Entry 8PHK (electron microscopy, 3.10 A resolution); this record covers chains I and J of the 9 polymer chains in the assembly.

== Chain I ==
Protein: DNA-directed RNA polymerase subunit beta
From: Escherichia coli
Notes: EC 2.7.7.6
UniProt: P0A8V2 (RPOB_ECOLI); residues 1-1342 here = UniProt positions 1-1342
Amino-acid sequence (1342 residues; row label = number of the first residue in the row):
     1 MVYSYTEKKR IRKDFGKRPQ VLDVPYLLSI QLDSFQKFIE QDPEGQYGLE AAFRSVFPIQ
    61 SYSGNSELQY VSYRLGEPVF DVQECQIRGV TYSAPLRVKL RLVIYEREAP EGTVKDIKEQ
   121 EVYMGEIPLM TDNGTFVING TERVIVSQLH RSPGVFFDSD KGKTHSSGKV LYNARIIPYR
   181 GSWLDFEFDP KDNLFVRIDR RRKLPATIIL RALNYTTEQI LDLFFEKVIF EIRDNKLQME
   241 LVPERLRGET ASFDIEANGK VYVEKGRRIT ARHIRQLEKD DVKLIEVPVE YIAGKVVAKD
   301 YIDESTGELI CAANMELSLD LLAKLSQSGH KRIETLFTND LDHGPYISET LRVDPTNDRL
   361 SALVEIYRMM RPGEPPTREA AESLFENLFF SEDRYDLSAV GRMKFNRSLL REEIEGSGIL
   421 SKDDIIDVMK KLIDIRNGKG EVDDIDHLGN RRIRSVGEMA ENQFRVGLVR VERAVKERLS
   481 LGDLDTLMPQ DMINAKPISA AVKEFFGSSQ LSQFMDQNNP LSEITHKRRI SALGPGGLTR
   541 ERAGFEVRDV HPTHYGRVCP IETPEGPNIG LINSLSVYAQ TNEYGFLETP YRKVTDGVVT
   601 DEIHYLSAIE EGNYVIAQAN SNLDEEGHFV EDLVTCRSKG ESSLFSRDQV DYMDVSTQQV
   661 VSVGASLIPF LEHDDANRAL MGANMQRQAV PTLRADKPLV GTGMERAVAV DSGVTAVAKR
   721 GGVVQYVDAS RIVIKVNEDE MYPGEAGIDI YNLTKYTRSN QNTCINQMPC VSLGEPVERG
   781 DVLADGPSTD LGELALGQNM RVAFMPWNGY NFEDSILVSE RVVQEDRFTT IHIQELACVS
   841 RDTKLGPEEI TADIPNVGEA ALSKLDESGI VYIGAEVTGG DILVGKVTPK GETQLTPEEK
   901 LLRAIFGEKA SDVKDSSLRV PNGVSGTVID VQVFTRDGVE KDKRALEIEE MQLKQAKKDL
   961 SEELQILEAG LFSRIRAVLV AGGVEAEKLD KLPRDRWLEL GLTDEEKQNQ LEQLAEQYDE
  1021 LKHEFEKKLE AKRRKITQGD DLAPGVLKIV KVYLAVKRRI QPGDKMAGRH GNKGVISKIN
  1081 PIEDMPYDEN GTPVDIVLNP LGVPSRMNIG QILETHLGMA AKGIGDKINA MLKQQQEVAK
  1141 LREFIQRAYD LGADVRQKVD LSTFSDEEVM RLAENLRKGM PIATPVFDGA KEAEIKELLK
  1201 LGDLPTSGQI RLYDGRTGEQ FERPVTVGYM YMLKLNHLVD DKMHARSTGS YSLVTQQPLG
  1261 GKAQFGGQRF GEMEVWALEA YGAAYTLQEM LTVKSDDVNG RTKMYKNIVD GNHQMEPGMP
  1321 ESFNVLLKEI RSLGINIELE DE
Not modelled in the structure: 891-911
Swiss-Prot annotation at these positions:
  - modified residue (N6-acetyllysine): Lys-1022, Lys-1200

== Chain J ==
Protein: DNA-directed RNA polymerase subunit beta'
From: Escherichia coli
Notes: EC 2.7.7.6
UniProt: P0A8T7 (RPOC_ECOLI); residues 2-1407 here = UniProt positions 2-1407
Amino-acid sequence (1416 residues; each row starts with the number of its first residue):
     1 VKDLLKFLKA QTKTEEFDAI KIALASPDMI RSWSFGEVKK PETINYRTFK PERDGLFCAR
    61 IFGPVKDYEC LCGKYKRLKH RGVICEKCGV EVTQTKVRRE RMGHIELASP TAHIWFLKSL
   121 PSRIGLLLDM PLRDIERVLY FESYVVIEGG MTNLERQQIL TEEQYLDALE EFGDEFDAKM
   181 GAEAIQALLK SMDLEQECEQ LREELNETNS ETKRKKLTKR IKLLEAFVQS GNKPEWMILT
   241 VLPVLPPDLR PLVPLDGGRF ATSDLNDLYR RVINRNNRLK RLLDLAAPDI IVRNEKRMLQ
   301 EAVDALLDNG RRGRAITGSN KRPLKSLADM IKGKQGRFRQ NLLGKRVDYS GRSVITVGPY
   361 LRLHQCGLPK KMALELFKPF IYGKLELRGL ATTIKAAKKM VEREEAVVWD ILDEVIREHP
   421 VLLNRAPTLH RLGIQAFEPV LIEGKAIQLH PLVCAAYNAD FDGDQMAVHV PLTLEAQLEA
   481 RALMMSTNNI LSPANGEPII VPSQDVVLGL YYMTRDCVNA KGEGMVLTGP KEAERLYRSG
   541 LASLHARVKV RITEYEKDAN GELVAKTSLK DTTVGRAILW MIVPKGLPYS IVNQALGKKA
   601 ISKMLNTCYR ILGLKPTVIF ADQIMYTGFA YAARSGASVG IDDMVIPEKK HEIISEAEAE
   661 VAEIQEQFQS GLVTAGERYN KVIDIWAAAN DRVSKAMMDN LQTETVINRD GQEEKQVSFN
   721 SIYMMADSGA RGSAAQIRQL AGMRGLMAKP DGSIIETPIT ANFREGLNVL QYFISTHGAR
   781 KGLADTALKT ANSGYLTRRL VDVAQDLVVT EDDCGTHEGI MMTPVIEGGD VKEPLRDRVL
   841 GRVTAEDVLK PGTADILVPR NTLLHEQWCD LLEENSVDAV KVRSVVSCDT DFGVCAHCYG
   901 RDLARGHIIN KGEAIGVIAA QSIGEPGTQL TMRTFHIGGA ASRAAAESSI QVKNKGSIKL
   961 SNVKSVVNSS GKLVITSRNT ELKLIDEFGR TKESYKVPYG AVLAKGDGEQ VAGGETVANW
  1021 DPHTMPVITE VSGFVRFTDM IDGQTITRQT DELTGLSSLV VLDSAERTAG GKDLRPALKI
  1081 VDAQGNDVLI PGTDMPAQYF LPGKAIVQLE DGVQISSGDT LARIPQESGG TKDITGGLPR
  1141 VADLFEARRP KEPAILAEIS GIVSFGKETK GKRRLVITPV DGSDPYEEMI PKWRQLNVFE
  1201 GERVERGDVI SDGPEAPHDI LRLRGVHAVT RYIVNEVQDV YRLQGVKIND KHIEVIVRQM
  1261 LRKATIVNAG SSDFLEGEQV EYSRVKIANR ELEANGKVGA TYSRDLLGIT KASLATESFI
  1321 SAASFQETTR VLTEAAVAGK RDELRGLKEN VIVGRLIPAG TGYAYHQDRM RRRAAGEAPA
  1381 APQVTAEDAS ASLAELLNAG LGGSDNELEV HHHHHH
Not modelled in the structure: 1-15, 936-946, 1127-1133, 1376-1416
Construct notes: expression tag (1, 1408-1416)
Swiss-Prot annotation at these positions:
  - binding site (Zn(2+)): Cys-70, Cys-72, Cys-85, Cys-88, Cys-814, Cys-888, Cys-895, Cys-898
  - binding site (Mg(2+)): Asp-460, Asp-462, Asp-464
  - modified residue: Lys-983 (N6-acetyllysine)
Ion coordination: Zn2+ site 1: Cys-70, Cys-72, Cys-85, Cys-88; Mg2+: Asp-460, Asp-462 (shared with 2 residues of chain R); Zn2+ site 2: Cys-814, Cys-888, Cys-895, Cys-898

== Interface between chain I and chain J ==
Contacting residue pairs (322):
  Phe-545(I) / Lys-781(J)  hydrogen bond (backbone-side chain)
  Phe-545(I) / Asp-785(J)
  Phe-545(I) / Leu-788(J)  hydrophobic
  Phe-545(I) / Arg-933(J)
  Arg-548(I) / Arg-780(J)  hydrogen bond (backbone-side chain)
  Arg-548(I) / Leu-788(J)
  Asp-549(I) / Pro-750(J)
  Asp-549(I) / Lys-781(J)  salt bridge
  Val-550(I) / Pro-750(J)
  Val-550(I) / His-777(J)
  Val-550(I) / Arg-780(J)
  His-551(I) / Phe-773(J)
  Pro-552(I) / Phe-773(J)
  Tyr-555(I) / Val-769(J)
  Tyr-555(I) / Phe-773(J)
  Pro-560(I) / Phe-773(J)  hydrophobic
  Pro-560(I) / Arg-780(J)
  Ile-561(I) / Tyr-772(J)  hydrophobic
  Ile-561(I) / Thr-776(J)
  Thr-563(I) / Arg-780(J)
  Glu-565(I) / Leu-783(J)
  Gly-566(I) / Ala-787(J)
  Ile-569(I) / Leu-783(J)  hydrophobic
  Ile-569(I) / Ala-784(J)
  Gly-570(I) / Arg-780(J)
  Asn-573(I) / Arg-780(J)
  Gln-618(I) / Asn-768(J)  hydrogen bond
  Gln-618(I) / Leu-770(J)
  Asn-620(I) / Asn-768(J)
  Asn-620(I) / Val-769(J)
  Thr-635(I) / Leu-770(J)
  Arg-637(I) / Leu-770(J)
  Ser-642(I) / Thr-757(J)
  Ser-642(I) / Leu-770(J)
  Thr-657(I) / Val-769(J)
  Val-660(I) / Val-769(J)  hydrophobic
  Val-660(I) / Phe-773(J)  hydrophobic
  Leu-671(I) / Tyr-772(J)  hydrogen bond (backbone-side chain)
  Glu-672(I) / Gly-766(J)
  Glu-672(I) / Leu-767(J)
  Glu-672(I) / Tyr-772(J)
  His-673(I) / Phe-763(J)  hydrogen bond (side chain-backbone)
  His-673(I) / Arg-764(J)  hydrogen bond (side chain-backbone)
  His-673(I) / Glu-765(J)  hydrogen bond (side chain-backbone)
  His-673(I) / Gly-766(J)
  Asp-674(I) / Phe-763(J)
  Asp-674(I) / Tyr-772(J)  hydrogen bond (backbone-side chain)
  Asp-675(I) / Phe-763(J)
  Asp-675(I) / Tyr-772(J)  hydrogen bond (backbone-side chain)
  Ala-676(I) / Tyr-772(J)
  Ala-676(I) / Thr-776(J)
  Ala-676(I) / Ala-779(J)  hydrophobic
  Asn-677(I) / Ala-779(J)
  Asn-677(I) / Leu-783(J)
  Ala-679(I) / Tyr-772(J)
  Phe-804(I) / Ala-637(J)
  Phe-804(I) / Ser-638(J)  hydrogen bond (backbone-side chain)
  Met-805(I) / Ala-633(J)
  Met-805(I) / Gly-636(J)
  Met-805(I) / Ala-637(J)
  Pro-806(I) / Asp-505(J)
  Pro-806(I) / Ala-632(J)
  Pro-806(I) / Ala-633(J)
  Pro-806(I) / Ala-637(J)
  Trp-807(I) / Ala-633(J)  hydrophobic
  Asn-808(I) / Pro-359(J)
  Asn-808(I) / Phe-629(J)
  Asn-808(I) / Ala-633(J)
  Gly-809(I) / Val-357(J)
  Gly-809(I) / Pro-359(J)
  Gly-809(I) / Phe-629(J)
  Tyr-810(I) / Val-357(J)
  Tyr-810(I) / Pro-359(J)
  Asn-811(I) / Asp-505(J)
  Phe-812(I) / Pro-451(J)  hydrophobic
  Phe-812(I) / Asp-505(J)
  Phe-812(I) / Phe-629(J)  hydrophobic
  Glu-813(I) / Asp-460(J)
  Glu-813(I) / Phe-461(J)  hydrogen bond (side chain-backbone)
  Glu-813(I) / Gln-504(J)
  Asp-814(I) / Phe-461(J)
  Ser-815(I) / Val-357(J)
  Ser-815(I) / Phe-461(J)
  Arg-841(I) / Asp-256(J)  hydrogen bond (side chain-backbone)
  Arg-841(I) / Gly-257(J)
  Lys-844(I) / Arg-47(J)
  Gln-1061(I) / Lys-445(J)
  Gly-1063(I) / Val-354(J)
  Gly-1063(I) / Ala-446(J)
  Lys-1065(I) / Asp-462(J)
  Lys-1065(I) / Gly-463(J)
  Lys-1073(I) / Asp-462(J)  salt bridge
  Gly-1074(I) / Phe-461(J)
  Val-1075(I) / Thr-356(J)
  Val-1075(I) / Phe-461(J)  hydrogen bond (backbone-backbone)
  Val-1075(I) / Asp-462(J)
  Val-1075(I) / Gly-463(J)
  Ile-1076(I) / Thr-356(J)
  Asn-1099(I) / Asp-505(J)  hydrogen bond
  Pro-1100(I) / Ala-637(J)
  Pro-1100(I) / Ser-638(J)
  Pro-1100(I) / Val-639(J)  hydrophobic
  Leu-1101(I) / Gln-504(J)
  Leu-1101(I) / Asp-505(J)
  Leu-1101(I) / Leu-508(J)  hydrophobic
  Leu-1101(I) / Met-725(J)  hydrophobic
  Leu-1101(I) / Arg-731(J)
  Val-1103(I) / Val-639(J)  hydrophobic
  Pro-1104(I) / Ile-722(J)  hydrophobic
  Pro-1104(I) / Met-725(J)  hydrophobic
  Pro-1104(I) / Gln-736(J)
  Ser-1105(I) / Arg-731(J)  hydrogen bond
  Ser-1105(I) / Gln-736(J)
  Arg-1106(I) / Arg-731(J)
  Met-1107(I) / Gln-739(J)
  Met-1107(I) / Leu-740(J)  hydrophobic
  Met-1107(I) / Phe-763(J)  hydrophobic
  Ile-1109(I) / Met-644(J)  hydrophobic
  Ile-1109(I) / Leu-740(J)  hydrophobic
  Ile-1112(I) / Val-639(J)
  Ile-1112(I) / Ile-641(J)
  Leu-1113(I) / Ile-641(J)  hydrophobic
  His-1116(I) / Ile-641(J)
  Phe-1187(I) / Leu-767(J)
  Phe-1187(I) / Val-769(J)  hydrophobic
  Phe-1187(I) / Tyr-772(J)  hydrophobic
  Glu-1192(I) / Ile-641(J)
  Glu-1192(I) / Arg-764(J)  salt bridge
  Lys-1196(I) / Ile-641(J)
  Gln-1209(I) / Gly-640(J)
  Glu-1219(I) / Arg-634(J)  salt bridge
  Phe-1221(I) / Ala-633(J)
  Phe-1221(I) / Arg-634(J)
  Glu-1222(I) / Tyr-512(J)  hydrogen bond
  Glu-1222(I) / Tyr-537(J)
  Glu-1222(I) / Arg-634(J)
  Glu-1222(I) / Ser-635(J)
  Arg-1223(I) / Tyr-512(J)
  Arg-1223(I) / Ser-635(J)
  Arg-1223(I) / Gly-636(J)
  Arg-1223(I) / Phe-719(J)  hydrogen bond (side chain-backbone)
  Arg-1223(I) / Ser-721(J)  hydrogen bond
  Val-1225(I) / Gly-636(J)
  Val-1225(I) / Ser-638(J)
  Thr-1226(I) / Ser-638(J)  hydrogen bond (backbone-side chain)
  Thr-1226(I) / Val-639(J)  hydrogen bond (side chain-backbone)
  Thr-1226(I) / Gly-640(J)
  Val-1239(I) / Val-354(J)  hydrophobic
  Val-1239(I) / Lys-445(J)
  Asp-1240(I) / Lys-445(J)
  Lys-1242(I) / Arg-352(J)
  Lys-1242(I) / Val-354(J)
  Lys-1242(I) / Gln-465(J)
  Met-1243(I) / Arg-352(J)
  Met-1243(I) / Lys-445(J)
  His-1244(I) / Gly-351(J)
  His-1244(I) / Arg-352(J)  hydrogen bond (backbone-backbone)
  Ala-1245(I) / Ser-350(J)
  Ala-1245(I) / Glu-375(J)
  Arg-1246(I) / Asp-348(J)  salt bridge
  Arg-1246(I) / Tyr-349(J)  hydrogen bond (backbone-backbone)
  Arg-1246(I) / Ser-350(J)  hydrogen bond (backbone-backbone)
  Arg-1246(I) / Leu-376(J)
  Ser-1247(I) / Asp-348(J)
  Ser-1247(I) / Tyr-349(J)
  Ser-1247(I) / Glu-375(J)  hydrogen bond
  Ser-1247(I) / Leu-376(J)
  Ser-1247(I) / Lys-378(J)
  Tyr-1251(I) / Asp-348(J)  hydrogen bond
  Leu-1253(I) / Arg-99(J)
  Leu-1253(I) / Pro-251(J)  hydrophobic
  Leu-1253(I) / Val-253(J)  hydrophobic
  Val-1254(I) / Arg-99(J)  hydrogen bond (backbone-side chain)
  Gln-1257(I) / Asn-341(J)  hydrogen bond (side chain-backbone)
  Gln-1257(I) / Lys-345(J)
  Pro-1258(I) / Arg-346(J)
  Pro-1258(I) / Asp-348(J)
  Leu-1259(I) / Arg-346(J)
  Gly-1260(I) / Arg-346(J)
  Gly-1267(I) / Arg-346(J)  hydrogen bond (backbone-side chain)
  Gly-1267(I) / Val-347(J)
  Gly-1267(I) / Ser-350(J)
  Gln-1268(I) / Arg-346(J)
  Gln-1268(I) / Val-347(J)  hydrogen bond (backbone-backbone)
  Gln-1268(I) / Ser-350(J)  hydrogen bond (backbone-side chain)
  Gln-1268(I) / Gly-351(J)
  Gln-1268(I) / Arg-352(J)
  Arg-1269(I) / Arg-339(J)
  Arg-1269(I) / Gln-340(J)  hydrogen bond (side chain-backbone)
  Arg-1269(I) / Gly-344(J)  hydrogen bond (side chain-backbone)
  Arg-1269(I) / Arg-346(J)
  Phe-1270(I) / Gly-344(J)
  Phe-1270(I) / Lys-345(J)  hydrogen bond (backbone-backbone)
  Phe-1270(I) / His-469(J)
  Glu-1272(I) / Arg-339(J)  salt bridge
  Glu-1272(I) / Leu-343(J)
  Met-1273(I) / Thr-428(J)
  Glu-1274(I) / Asn-424(J)  hydrogen bond
  Glu-1274(I) / Arg-425(J)
  Glu-1274(I) / Thr-428(J)  hydrogen bond
  Val-1275(I) / Leu-343(J)
  Trp-1276(I) / Arg-798(J)
  Trp-1276(I) / Val-801(J)  hydrophobic
  Trp-1276(I) / Val-917(J)
  Trp-1276(I) / Gln-921(J)
  Ala-1277(I) / Thr-428(J)
  Ala-1277(I) / Arg-431(J)
  Ala-1277(I) / Ile-434(J)  hydrophobic
  Ala-1277(I) / Gln-921(J)  hydrogen bond (backbone-side chain)
  Leu-1278(I) / Met-484(J)  hydrophobic
  Glu-1279(I) / Ala-914(J)
  Glu-1279(I) / Leu-1347(J)
  Glu-1279(I) / Val-1351(J)
  Ala-1280(I) / Arg-431(J)
  Ala-1280(I) / Ile-918(J)
  Ala-1280(I) / Gln-921(J)
  Tyr-1281(I) / Arg-431(J)  hydrogen bond (side chain-backbone)
  Tyr-1281(I) / Leu-432(J)
  Tyr-1281(I) / Ile-434(J)
  Tyr-1281(I) / Gln-435(J)
  Tyr-1281(I) / Leu-483(J)
  Tyr-1281(I) / Met-484(J)  hydrophobic
  Tyr-1281(I) / Asn-489(J)  hydrogen bond
  Gly-1282(I) / Gly-1360(J)
  Gly-1282(I) / Thr-1361(J)
  Ala-1283(I) / Glu-479(J)
  Ala-1283(I) / Ile-1357(J)
  Ala-1284(I) / Glu-479(J)  hydrogen bond (backbone-side chain)
  Ala-1284(I) / Leu-1356(J)
  Ala-1284(I) / Ile-1357(J)  hydrophobic
  Ala-1284(I) / Gly-1362(J)
  Tyr-1285(I) / Glu-475(J)
  Tyr-1285(I) / Glu-479(J)
  Tyr-1285(I) / Leu-1356(J)
  Tyr-1285(I) / Thr-1361(J)
  Thr-1286(I) / Ala-476(J)
  Thr-1286(I) / Glu-479(J)
  Leu-1287(I) / Val-1351(J)  hydrophobic
  Gln-1288(I) / Gly-1354(J)
  Gln-1288(I) / Arg-1355(J)
  Gln-1288(I) / Leu-1356(J)
  Glu-1289(I) / Leu-472(J)
  Met-1290(I) / Val-347(J)
  Leu-1291(I) / Lys-345(J)  hydrogen bond (backbone-side chain)
  Leu-1291(I) / Val-1351(J)
  Thr-1292(I) / Gly-1354(J)
  Lys-1294(I) / Asp-348(J)
  Lys-1294(I) / Val-470(J)
  Lys-1294(I) / Leu-472(J)
  Ser-1295(I) / Lys-345(J)
  Ser-1295(I) / Arg-346(J)  hydrogen bond (side chain-backbone)
  Ser-1295(I) / Val-347(J)
  Asp-1296(I) / Lys-345(J)  salt bridge
  Met-1304(I) / Leu-472(J)  hydrophobic
  Tyr-1305(I) / Pro-379(J)  hydrophobic
  Tyr-1305(I) / Tyr-382(J)
  Ile-1308(I) / Pro-379(J)  hydrophobic
  Ile-1308(I) / Phe-380(J)
  Ile-1308(I) / Leu-472(J)  hydrophobic
  Val-1309(I) / Gly-383(J)
  His-1313(I) / Phe-380(J)
  His-1313(I) / Thr-473(J)  hydrogen bond (backbone-side chain)
  His-1313(I) / Leu-474(J)
  His-1313(I) / Gln-477(J)  hydrogen bond
  Gln-1314(I) / Thr-473(J)
  Pro-1320(I) / Val-1353(J)
  Ser-1322(I) / Asn-341(J)  hydrogen bond (side chain-backbone)
  Ser-1322(I) / Leu-342(J)
  Phe-1323(I) / Ile-20(J)  hydrophobic
  Phe-1323(I) / Leu-342(J)
  Phe-1323(I) / Ile-1352(J)  hydrophobic
  Val-1325(I) / Arg-99(J)
  Val-1325(I) / Arg-337(J)
  Leu-1326(I) / Ile-331(J)  hydrophobic
  Leu-1326(I) / Phe-338(J)  hydrophobic
  Leu-1326(I) / Leu-342(J)  hydrophobic
  Lys-1328(I) / Glu-100(J)  hydrogen bond (side chain-backbone)
  Lys-1328(I) / Leu-245(J)
  Lys-1328(I) / Leu-249(J)
  Glu-1329(I) / Leu-245(J)
  Glu-1329(I) / Met-330(J)
  Glu-1329(I) / Ile-331(J)
  Glu-1329(I) / Arg-337(J)  salt bridge
  Arg-1331(I) / Trp-33(J)
  Arg-1331(I) / Pro-243(J)
  Ser-1332(I) / Met-102(J)
  Ser-1332(I) / Pro-243(J)
  Ser-1332(I) / Leu-245(J)
  Ser-1332(I) / Tyr-269(J)  hydrogen bond
  Ser-1332(I) / Leu-327(J)
  Leu-1333(I) / His-113(J)  hydrogen bond (backbone-side chain)
  Leu-1333(I) / Trp-115(J)  hydrophobic
  Leu-1333(I) / Leu-307(J)
  Leu-1333(I) / Leu-327(J)  hydrophobic
  Gly-1334(I) / Ala-25(J)  hydrogen bond (backbone-backbone)
  Ile-1335(I) / Ile-22(J)  hydrophobic
  Ile-1335(I) / Ala-23(J)
  Ile-1335(I) / Trp-115(J)  hydrophobic
  Ile-1335(I) / Phe-116(J)  hydrophobic
  Ile-1335(I) / Ala-1336(J)  hydrophobic
  Asn-1336(I) / Lys-21(J)
  Asn-1336(I) / Ile-22(J)
  Asn-1336(I) / Ala-23(J)  hydrogen bond (backbone-backbone)
  Asn-1336(I) / Ala-25(J)
  Asn-1336(I) / Met-29(J)
  Asn-1336(I) / Trp-33(J)
  Ile-1337(I) / Ile-20(J)  hydrophobic
  Ile-1337(I) / Lys-21(J)
  Glu-1338(I) / Ile-20(J)
  Glu-1338(I) / Lys-21(J)  hydrogen bond (backbone-backbone)
  Leu-1339(I) / Phe-17(J)  hydrophobic
  Leu-1339(I) / Ala-19(J)
  Glu-1340(I) / Phe-17(J)
  Glu-1340(I) / Asp-18(J)  hydrogen bond (backbone-backbone)
  Glu-1340(I) / Ala-19(J)  hydrogen bond (backbone-backbone)
  Glu-1340(I) / Lys-21(J)
  Glu-1340(I) / Arg-1341(J)  salt bridge
  Asp-1341(I) / Glu-16(J)
  Asp-1341(I) / Phe-17(J)
  Asp-1341(I) / Asp-18(J)
  Glu-1342(I) / Asp-18(J)
  Glu-1342(I) / Arg-1341(J)
Other interface residues (no listed pair), chain I (157 interface residues in all): His-554, Cys-559, Ala-619, Leu-680, Pro-1062, Ser-1077, Thr-1217, Pro-1224, Thr-1248, Thr-1255, Gln-1256, Phe-1265, Gly-1271, Arg-1301, Met-1315, Met-1319
Other interface residues (no listed pair), chain J (182 interface residues in all): Leu-24, Ile-30, Val-244, Pro-246, Asp-248, Gly-258, Ser-353, Ile-355, Tyr-360, Pro-369, Met-372, Ile-394, Leu-422, Ala-426, His-430, Ala-459, Ala-467, Pro-471, Arg-538, Leu-544, His-545, Asp-643, Asn-720, Met-724, Ala-730, Gly-732, Arg-744, Glu-913, Met-932, Phe-1319, Ala-1359

== Overview ==
157 residues of chain I and 182 residues of chain J are in contact; the contacts include 52 hydrogen bonds and
9 salt bridges. Polar contacts include Asp-549(I)/Lys-781(J), Lys-1073(I)/Asp-462(J) and
Glu-1192(I)/Arg-764(J). Curated annotation (UniProt) lists 8 Zn2+-binding residues and 3 Mg2+-binding residues
on chain J.
Chain I is DNA-directed RNA polymerase subunit beta and chain J is DNA-directed RNA polymerase subunit beta',
both from Escherichia coli; the structure, fully recruited RfaH bound to E. coli transcription complex paused
at ops site, was determined by electron microscopy together with 8PEN, 8PFG, 8PFJ, 8PH9, 8PIB, 8PID, 8PIL and
8PIM from the same study.
